Entry 7CH4 (X-ray diffraction, 3.15 A resolution); this record covers chains H and L of the 3 polymer chains in the assembly.

== Chain H ==
Molecule: BD-604 Fab H
Source organism: Homo sapiens
Notes: antibody fragment or engineered binder
Amino-acid sequence (222 residues; each row starts with the number of its first residue):
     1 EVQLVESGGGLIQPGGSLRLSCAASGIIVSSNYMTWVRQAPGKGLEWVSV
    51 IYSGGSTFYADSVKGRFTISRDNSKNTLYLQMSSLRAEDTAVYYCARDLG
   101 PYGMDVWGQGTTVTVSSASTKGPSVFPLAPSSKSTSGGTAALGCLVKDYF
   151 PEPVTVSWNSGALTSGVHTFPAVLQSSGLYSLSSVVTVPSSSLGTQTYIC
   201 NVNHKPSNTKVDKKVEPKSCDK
Unresolved in the structure: 1, 220-222
Disulfides: Cys-22/Cys-95, Cys-144/Cys-200

== Chain L ==
Molecule: BD-604 Fab L
Source organism: Homo sapiens
Notes: antibody fragment or engineered binder
Amino-acid sequence (214 residues; each row starts with the number of its first residue):
     1 DIQLTQSPSFLSASVGDRVTITCRASQGISSDLAWYQQKPGKAPNLLIYA
    51 ASTLQSGVPSRFSGSGSGTEFTLTISSLQPEDFATYYCQQLNSDLYTFGQ
   101 GTKLEIKRTVAAPSVFIFPPSDEQLKSGTASVVCLLNNFYPREAKVQWKV
   151 DNALQSGNSQESVTEQDSKDSTYSLSSTLTLSKADYEKHKVYACEVTHQG
   201 LSSPVTKSFNRGEC
Unresolved in the structure: 214
Disulfides: Cys-23/Cys-88, Cys-134/Cys-194

== How chain H and chain L interact ==
Contacting residue pairs (67):
  Gln-39(H) / Gln-38(L)  hydrogen bond
  Gln-39(H) / Tyr-87(L)  hydrogen bond
  Gly-44(H) / Tyr-87(L)
  Leu-45(H) / Gln-38(L)
  Leu-45(H) / Tyr-87(L)  hydrophobic
  Leu-45(H) / Phe-98(L)  hydrophobic
  Trp-47(H) / Leu-95(L)  hydrophobic
  Trp-47(H) / Tyr-96(L)
  Val-50(H) / Tyr-96(L)
  Tyr-94(H) / Gln-38(L)
  Tyr-94(H) / Lys-42(L)
  Tyr-94(H) / Ala-43(L)  hydrophobic
  Asp-98(H) / Tyr-96(L)  hydrogen bond
  Gly-100(H) / Asn-92(L)
  Pro-101(H) / Tyr-49(L)
  Pro-101(H) / Leu-91(L)
  Pro-101(H) / Asn-92(L)
  Tyr-102(H) / Leu-46(L)
  Tyr-102(H) / Tyr-49(L)
  Gly-103(H) / Tyr-36(L)
  Met-104(H) / Tyr-36(L)  hydrogen bond (backbone-side chain)
  Met-104(H) / Leu-46(L)
  Met-104(H) / Gln-89(L)
  Met-104(H) / Tyr-96(L)  hydrophobic
  Trp-107(H) / Tyr-36(L)
  Trp-107(H) / Pro-44(L)
  Gly-108(H) / Ala-43(L)
  Phe-126(H) / Ser-121(L)
  Phe-126(H) / Gln-124(L)
  Pro-127(H) / Ser-121(L)
  Pro-127(H) / Glu-123(L)
  Leu-128(H) / Phe-118(L)  hydrophobic
  Ala-129(H) / Phe-118(L)
  Lys-133(H) / Phe-116(L)
  Lys-133(H) / Ile-117(L)
  Lys-133(H) / Lys-207(L)
  Lys-133(H) / Ser-208(L)
  Lys-133(H) / Phe-209(L)
  Ser-134(H) / Phe-116(L)
  Ser-134(H) / Ile-117(L)
  Ser-134(H) / Phe-118(L)
  Thr-135(H) / Lys-207(L)
  Ala-141(H) / Phe-116(L)  hydrophobic
  Ala-141(H) / Phe-118(L)
  Leu-145(H) / Ser-131(L)
  Lys-147(H) / Gln-124(L)
  Lys-147(H) / Ser-131(L)
  His-168(H) / Asn-137(L)
  His-168(H) / Asn-138(L)  hydrogen bond
  His-168(H) / Ser-174(L)
  Phe-170(H) / Leu-135(L)  hydrophobic
  Phe-170(H) / Ser-162(L)
  Phe-170(H) / Thr-164(L)
  Phe-170(H) / Ser-174(L)
  Phe-170(H) / Leu-175(L)
  Phe-170(H) / Ser-176(L)
  Pro-171(H) / Ser-162(L)  hydrogen bond (backbone-side chain)
  Pro-171(H) / Val-163(L)
  Val-173(H) / Gln-160(L)
  Val-173(H) / Glu-161(L)
  Val-173(H) / Ser-162(L)
  Leu-174(H) / Gln-160(L)  hydrogen bond (backbone-side chain)
  Gln-175(H) / Gln-160(L)
  Ser-183(H) / Ser-176(L)  hydrogen bond
  Val-185(H) / Leu-135(L)  hydrophobic
  Thr-187(H) / Asn-137(L)
  Lys-213(H) / Glu-123(L)  salt bridge
Other interface residues (no listed pair), chain H (41 interface residues in all): Thr-35, Asp-105, Thr-139, Leu-142, Thr-169, Ala-172, Lys-218
Other interface residues (no listed pair), chain L (42 interface residues in all): Ala-50, Gln-55, Asp-94, Thr-129, Val-133, Thr-180, Glu-213

== In short ==
41 residues of chain H face 42 of chain L across their interface, with 8 hydrogen bonds and 1 salt bridge.
Polar contacts include Lys-213(H)/Glu-123(L), Gln-39(H)/Gln-38(L) and Gln-39(H)/Tyr-87(L).
Chain H is BD-604 Fab H and chain L is BD-604 Fab L, both from Homo sapiens; the structure, Crystal structure
of the SARS-CoV-2 S RBD in complex with BD-604 Fab, was determined by X-ray diffraction.
